4M1U - chains E and F of the 6 polymer chains in the assembly; structure by X-ray diffraction, 1.56 A resolution.

[Chain E (and F)]
Protein: Shiga toxin 2 B subunit
Organism: Escherichia coli
Notes: fragment: Stx2 subunit B (unp entries 20-89); chain F of this document is another copy of the same molecule, construct and numbering; everything in this record applies to it too
UniProtKB: Q7DJJ2 (Q7DJJ2_ECOLX); residues 1-70 here correspond to UniProt positions 20-89 (UniProt number = residue number + 19)
Amino-acid sequence (70 residues; each row starts with the number of its first residue):
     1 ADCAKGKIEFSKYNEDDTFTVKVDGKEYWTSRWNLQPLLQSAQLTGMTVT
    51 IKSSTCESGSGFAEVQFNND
Cystine bridges: Cys-3/Cys-56
From the paper describing this entry:
  - binding site for 2-acetamido-2-deoxy-alpha-D-galactopyranose: Lys-12, Asn-14, Glu-15, Thr-20, Glu-27, Trp-29, Ser-31, Arg-32, Phe-62, Ala-63
  - binding site for methyl beta-D-galactopyranoside: Glu-15, Asp-16, Trp-29, Ser-53, Ser-54, Thr-55, Gly-59, Gly-61
  - specificity-determining residues: Glu-15 (proposed by the authors, not directly observed)

[Chain E / chain F interface]
Contacting residue pairs (35):
  Arg-32(E) / Glu-15(F)  hydrogen bond (side chain-backbone)
  Arg-32(E) / Asp-17(F)  salt bridge
  Asn-34(E) / Tyr-13(F)  hydrogen bond
  Asn-34(E) / Trp-33(F)
  Asn-34(E) / Gln-36(F)
  Leu-35(E) / Tyr-13(F)  hydrophobic
  Leu-38(E) / Tyr-13(F)  hydrophobic
  Leu-38(E) / Gln-36(F)
  Leu-38(E) / Pro-37(F)  hydrophobic
  Leu-38(E) / Gln-40(F)  hydrogen bond (backbone-side chain)
  Ser-41(E) / Gln-40(F)
  Ala-42(E) / Gln-40(F)
  Thr-45(E) / Leu-44(F)
  Met-47(E) / Gln-40(F)
  Met-47(E) / Gln-43(F)
  Met-47(E) / Leu-44(F)  hydrophobic
  Ala-63(E) / Tyr-13(F)
  Ala-63(E) / Asn-14(F)
  Ala-63(E) / Glu-15(F)  hydrogen bond (backbone-backbone)
  Glu-64(E) / Lys-12(F)  salt bridge
  Glu-64(E) / Tyr-13(F)
  Glu-64(E) / Glu-15(F)
  Val-65(E) / Lys-12(F)
  Val-65(E) / Tyr-13(F)  hydrogen bond (backbone-backbone)
  Gln-66(E) / Phe-10(F)
  Gln-66(E) / Ser-11(F)
  Phe-67(E) / Phe-10(F)
  Phe-67(E) / Ser-11(F)  hydrogen bond (backbone-backbone)
  Phe-67(E) / Gln-40(F)
  Phe-67(E) / Gln-43(F)  hydrogen bond (backbone-side chain)
  Asn-68(E) / Glu-9(F)
  Asn-68(E) / Phe-10(F)
  Asn-68(E) / Gln-43(F)
  Asn-69(E) / Gln-43(F)  hydrogen bond (side chain-backbone)
  Asn-69(E) / Leu-44(F)
Also at the interface, not in a pair above, chain E (19 interface residues in all): Pro-37, Lys-52, Ser-53, Ser-54
Also at the interface, not in a pair above, chain F (15 interface residues in all): Phe-19

[In short]
19 residues of chain E face 15 of chain F across their interface; the contacts include 8 hydrogen bonds and 2
salt bridges. Polar contacts include Arg-32(E)/Asp-17(F), Glu-64(E)/Lys-12(F) and Arg-32(E)/Glu-15(F). The
paper reports a binding site for 2-acetamido-2-deoxy-alpha-D-galactopyranose at Lys-12(E), Asn-14(E) and
Glu-15(E) among others; a binding site for methyl beta-D-galactopyranoside at Glu-15(E), Asp-16(E) and
Trp-29(E) among others.
Both chains are Shiga toxin 2 B subunit (Escherichia coli). Entry 4M1U (The crystal structure of Stx2 and a
disaccharide ligand) was determined by X-ray diffraction.
